Entry 9M54 (electron microscopy, 3.24 A resolution); this record covers chains R and L of the 6 polymer chains in the assembly.

# Chain R
Protein: Neuropeptide FF receptor 2
Source organism: Homo sapiens
UniProtKB: Q9Y5X5 (NPFF2_HUMAN); residues 103-522 here = UniProt positions 103-522
Amino-acid sequence (420 residues; numbered 103 to 522; the number before each row is that of its first residue):
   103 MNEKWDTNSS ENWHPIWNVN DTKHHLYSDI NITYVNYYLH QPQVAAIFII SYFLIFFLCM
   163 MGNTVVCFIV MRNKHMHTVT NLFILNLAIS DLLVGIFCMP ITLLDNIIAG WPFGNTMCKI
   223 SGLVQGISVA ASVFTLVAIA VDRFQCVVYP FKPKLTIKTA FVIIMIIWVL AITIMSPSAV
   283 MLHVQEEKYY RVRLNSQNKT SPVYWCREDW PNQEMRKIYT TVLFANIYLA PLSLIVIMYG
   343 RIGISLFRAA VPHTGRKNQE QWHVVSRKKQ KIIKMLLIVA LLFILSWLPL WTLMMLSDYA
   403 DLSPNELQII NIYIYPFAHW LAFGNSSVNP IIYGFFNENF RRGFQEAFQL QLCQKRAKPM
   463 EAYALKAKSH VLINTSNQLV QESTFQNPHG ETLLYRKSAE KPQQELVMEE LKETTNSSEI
Disordered / not traced: 103-132, 351-369, 445-522
Disulfides: Cys220-Cys308
Curated features (UniProtKB/Swiss-Prot):
  - glycosylation (N-linked (GlcNAc...) asparagine): Asn110, Asn122, Asn133, Asn300

# Chain L
Protein: Neuropeptide VF
Amino-acid sequence (9 residues; numbered 1 to 9; the number before each row is that of its first residue):
     1 VPNLPQRFX
Disordered / not traced: 1
Modified positions: NH2 (amino group) at position 9

# Chain R / chain L interface
Contacting residue pairs - 24 pairs, chain R then chain L:
  Asp207(R) - Asn3(L)  hydrogen bond
  Asp207(R) - Pro5(L)
  Asp207(R) - Gln6(L)  hydrogen bond
  Gln227(R) - Gln6(L)
  Gln227(R) - Arg7(L)  hydrogen bond (side chain-backbone)
  Gln227(R) - Phe8(L)  hydrogen bond (side chain-backbone)
  Gln227(R) - NH2_9(L)
  Gly228(R) - Phe8(L)
  Val231(R) - Phe8(L)  hydrophobic
  Met277(R) - Phe8(L)  hydrophobic
  Glu289(R) - Pro2(L)
  Trp307(R) - Pro2(L)  hydrogen bond (side chain-backbone)
  Trp307(R) - Asn3(L)
  Cys308(R) - Gln6(L)
  Arg309(R) - Pro2(L)  hydrogen bond (side chain-backbone)
  Trp389(R) - Phe8(L)  hydrophobic
  Trp393(R) - Phe8(L)  hydrophobic
  Met396(R) - Phe8(L)  hydrophobic
  Asn413(R) - Leu4(L)
  Asn413(R) - Pro5(L)
  Tyr417(R) - Pro5(L)  hydrophobic
  His421(R) - Pro5(L)
  His421(R) - Gln6(L)
  His421(R) - NH2_9(L)
Also at the interface, not in a pair above, chain R (19 interface residues in all): Ile203, Thr204, Leu325, Phe425

# Summary
The interface between chain R and chain L involves 19 residues on one side and 8 on the other, with 6 hydrogen
bonds. Among the polar pairs are Asp207(R)-Asn3(L), Asp207(R)-Gln6(L) and Gln227(R)-Arg7(L).
Here chain R is Neuropeptide FF receptor 2 (Homo sapiens) and chain L is Neuropeptide VF. Entry 9M54 (Cryo-EM
structure of neuropeptide FF receptor 2 complex with NPVF) was determined by electron microscopy together with
9M0R and 9M2F from the same study.
